PDB entry 3S14 | X-ray diffraction, 2.85 A resolution | chains A and I of the 12 polymer chains in the assembly

== Chain A ==
Name: DNA-directed RNA polymerase II subunit RPB1
Source organism: Saccharomyces cerevisiae S288c
Notes: EC 2.7.7.6
Reference sequence: P04050 (RPB1_YEAST); numbering as in UniProt (aligned over 1-1733)
Amino-acid sequence (1733 residues; each row starts with the number of its first residue):
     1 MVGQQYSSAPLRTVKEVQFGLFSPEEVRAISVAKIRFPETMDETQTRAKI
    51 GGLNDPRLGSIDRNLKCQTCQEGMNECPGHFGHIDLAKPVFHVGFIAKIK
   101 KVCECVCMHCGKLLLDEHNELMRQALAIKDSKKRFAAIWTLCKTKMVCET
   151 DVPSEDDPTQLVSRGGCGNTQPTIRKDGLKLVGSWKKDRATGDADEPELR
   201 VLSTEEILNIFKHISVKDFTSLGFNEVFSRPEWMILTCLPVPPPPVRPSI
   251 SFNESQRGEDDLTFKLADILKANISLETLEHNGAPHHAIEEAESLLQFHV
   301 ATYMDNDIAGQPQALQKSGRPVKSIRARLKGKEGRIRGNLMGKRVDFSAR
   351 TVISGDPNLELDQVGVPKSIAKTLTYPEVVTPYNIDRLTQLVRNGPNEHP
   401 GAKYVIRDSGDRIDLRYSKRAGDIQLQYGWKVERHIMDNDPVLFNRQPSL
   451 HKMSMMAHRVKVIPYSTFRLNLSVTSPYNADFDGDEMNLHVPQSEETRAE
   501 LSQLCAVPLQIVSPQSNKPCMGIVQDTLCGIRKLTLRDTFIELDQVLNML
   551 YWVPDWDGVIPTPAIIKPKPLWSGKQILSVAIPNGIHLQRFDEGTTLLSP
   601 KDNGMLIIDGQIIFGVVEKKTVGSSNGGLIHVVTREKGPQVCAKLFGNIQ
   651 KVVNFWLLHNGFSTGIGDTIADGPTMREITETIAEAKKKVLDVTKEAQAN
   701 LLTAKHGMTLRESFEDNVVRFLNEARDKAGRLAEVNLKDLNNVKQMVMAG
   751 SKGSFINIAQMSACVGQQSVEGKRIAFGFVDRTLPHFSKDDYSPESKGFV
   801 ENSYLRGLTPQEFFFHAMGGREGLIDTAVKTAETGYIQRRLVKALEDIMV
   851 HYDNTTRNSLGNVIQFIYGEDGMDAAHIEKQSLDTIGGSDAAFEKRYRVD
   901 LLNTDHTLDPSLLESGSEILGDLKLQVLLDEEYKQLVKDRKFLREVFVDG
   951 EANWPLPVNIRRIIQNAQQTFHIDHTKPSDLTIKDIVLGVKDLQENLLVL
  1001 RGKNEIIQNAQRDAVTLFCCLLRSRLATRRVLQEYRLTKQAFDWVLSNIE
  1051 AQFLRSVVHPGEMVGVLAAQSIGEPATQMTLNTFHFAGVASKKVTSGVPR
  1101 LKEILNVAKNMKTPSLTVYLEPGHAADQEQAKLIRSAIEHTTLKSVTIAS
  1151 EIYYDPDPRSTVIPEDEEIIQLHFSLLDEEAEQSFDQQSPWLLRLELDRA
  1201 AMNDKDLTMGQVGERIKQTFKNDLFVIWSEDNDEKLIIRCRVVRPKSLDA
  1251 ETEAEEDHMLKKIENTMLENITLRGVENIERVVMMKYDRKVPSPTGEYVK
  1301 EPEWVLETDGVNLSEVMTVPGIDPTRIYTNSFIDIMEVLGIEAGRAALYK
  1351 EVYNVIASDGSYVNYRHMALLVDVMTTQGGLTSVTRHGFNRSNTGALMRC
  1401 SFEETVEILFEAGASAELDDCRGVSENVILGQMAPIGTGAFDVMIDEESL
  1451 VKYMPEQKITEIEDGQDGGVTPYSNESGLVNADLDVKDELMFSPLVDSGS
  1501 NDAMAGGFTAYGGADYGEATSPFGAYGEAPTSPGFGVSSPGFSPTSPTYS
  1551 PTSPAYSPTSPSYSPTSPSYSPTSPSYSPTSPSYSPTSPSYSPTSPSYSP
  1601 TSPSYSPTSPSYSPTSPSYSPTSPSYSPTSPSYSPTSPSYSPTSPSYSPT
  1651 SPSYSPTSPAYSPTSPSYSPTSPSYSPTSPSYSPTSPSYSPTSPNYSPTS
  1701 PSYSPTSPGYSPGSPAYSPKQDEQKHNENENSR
Not modelled in the structure: 1-2, 155-160, 187-198, 1177-1186, 1244-1253, 1446-1733
Bound ions: Zn2+ site 1: C67, C70, C77, H80; Zn2+ site 2: C107, C110, C148, C167; Mg2+: D481, D483, D485 (shared with 1 residue of chain R)
Curated features (UniProtKB/Swiss-Prot):
  - region: P248 to D260 (Lid loop), N306 to K323 (Rudder loop), P810 to E822 (Bridging helix)
  - binding site (Zn(2+)): C67, C70, C77, H80, C107, C110, C148, C167
  - binding site (Mg(2+)): D481, D483, D485
  - modified residue: T1471 (Phosphothreonine)
  - cross-link (Glycyl lysine isopeptide (Lys-Gly)): K695 (interchain with G-Cter in ubiquitin), K1246 (interchain with G-Cter in ubiquitin), K1350 (interchain with G-Cter in ubiquitin)

== Chain I ==
Name: DNA-directed RNA polymerase II subunit RPB9
Source organism: Saccharomyces cerevisiae S288c
Reference sequence: P27999 (RPB9_YEAST); numbering as in UniProt (aligned over 1-122)
Amino-acid sequence (122 residues; numbered 1 to 122; the number before each row is that of its first residue):
     1 MTTFRFCRDCNNMLYPREDKENNRLLFECRTCSYVEEAGSPLVYRHELIT
    51 NIGETAGVVQDIGSDPTLPRSDRECPKCHSRENVFFQSQQRRKDTSMVLF
   101 FVCLSCSHIFTSDQKNKRTQFS
Not modelled in the structure: 1, 121-122
Bound ions: Zn2+ site 1: C7, C10, C29, C32; Zn2+ site 2: C75, C78, C103, C106
Curated features (UniProtKB/Swiss-Prot):
  - zinc finger: C7 to C32 (C4-type), S71 to T111 (TFIIS-type)
  - binding site (Zn(2+)): C7, C10, C29, C32, C75, C78, C103, C106
  - modified residue: S40 (Phosphoserine)

== Chain A / chain I interface ==
Residue-residue contacts (66; chain A residue first):
  A697(A) with M97(I)
  Q698(A) with M97(I); V98(I); L99(I); S112(I), hydrogen bond (backbone-side chain)
  A699(A) with S112(I); D113(I); Q114(I), hydrogen bond (backbone-backbone); K115(I)
  N700(A) with D113(I); K115(I), hydrogen bond (backbone-side chain); N116(I)
  L701(A) with Q114(I); K115(I)
  T703(A) with K115(I)
  T709(A) with K93(I); D94(I)
  R711(A) with Q87(I), hydrogen bond; K93(I); T95(I), hydrogen bond (side chain-backbone); S96(I), hydrogen bond (side chain-backbone); M97(I)
  F714(A) with M97(I), hydrophobic
  D781(A) with R91(I), salt bridge
  R782(A) with T67(I)
  S788(A) with T67(I); P69(I)
  K789(A) with D65(I), salt bridge; T67(I), hydrogen bond (backbone-backbone); P69(I)
  D790(A) with F86(I); Q87(I), hydrogen bond (side chain-backbone)
  Y792(A) with Q87(I)
  K1144(A) with L48(I)
  T1147(A) with L48(I); I49(I)
  I1148(A) with E47(I); L48(I), hydrogen bond (backbone-backbone); I49(I), hydrogen bond (backbone-backbone)
  A1149(A) with R45(I); E47(I)
  S1150(A) with Y44(I); R45(I); H46(I), hydrogen bond (backbone-backbone)
  E1151(A) with L42(I); Y44(I); R45(I), salt bridge
  I1152(A) with P41(I); L42(I); V43(I), hydrogen bond (backbone-backbone); Y44(I), hydrogen bond (backbone-backbone)
  Y1153(A) with P41(I); L42(I)
  Y1154(A) with E18(I), hydrogen bond; N23(I); R24(I); L25(I); P41(I), hydrogen bond (backbone-backbone)
  P1156(A) with N23(I)
  V1162(A) with P41(I), hydrophobic
  P1190(A) with E18(I)
  W1191(A) with L25(I), hydrophobic; V43(I), hydrophobic
  D1198(A) with I49(I)
  D1257(A) with P16(I)
  K1261(A) with Y44(I)
Also at the interface, not in a pair above, chain A (34 interface residues in all): A1254, E1264, L1268
Also at the interface, not in a pair above, chain I (35 interface residues in all): K20, L68, Q89

== Overview ==
Chain A and chain I form an interface of 34 and 35 residues respectively; the contacts include 15 hydrogen
bonds and 3 salt bridges. Polar contacts include D781(A)-R91(I), K789(A)-D65(I) and E1151(A)-R45(I).
Chain A is DNA-directed RNA polymerase II subunit RPB1 and chain I is DNA-directed RNA polymerase II subunit
RPB9, both from Saccharomyces cerevisiae S288c; the structure, RNA Polymerase II Initiation Complex with a
6-nt RNA, was determined by X-ray diffraction (same publication as 3RZD, 3RZO, 3S15, 3S16, 3S17, 3S1M and 5
further entries).
